PDB entry 5CD5 | X-ray diffraction, 3.40 A resolution | chains C and D of the 3 polymer chains in the assembly

Chain C:
Name: DRVIA7 Fab Heavy Chain
Source organism: Homo sapiens
Notes: antibody fragment or engineered binder
Chain sequence (220 residues; numbered 1 to 213 plus 7 insertion-coded residues; the number before each row is that of its first residue; a row labelled like 82A-82C holds insertion residues (82A, then the next letters in order)):
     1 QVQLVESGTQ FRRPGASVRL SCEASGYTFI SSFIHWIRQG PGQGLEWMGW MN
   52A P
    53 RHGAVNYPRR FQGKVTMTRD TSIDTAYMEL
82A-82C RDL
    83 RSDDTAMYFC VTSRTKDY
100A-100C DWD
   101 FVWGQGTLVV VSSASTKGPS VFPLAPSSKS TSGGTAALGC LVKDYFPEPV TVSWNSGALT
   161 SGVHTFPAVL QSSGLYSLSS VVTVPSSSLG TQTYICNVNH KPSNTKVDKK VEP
Cystine bridges: Cys22-Cys92, Cys140-Cys196

Chain D:
Name: DRVIA7 Fab Light Chain
Source organism: Homo sapiens
Notes: antibody fragment or engineered binder
Chain sequence (210 residues; numbered 1 to 216; 6 numbers in that range are skipped by the numbering (no residue carries them; nothing is unmodelled there); the number before each row is that of its first residue):
     1 DIQMTQSPVT LSASIGDRVT ITCRASQRID NWVAWYQQKP GRAPKLLIYK ASILETGVPS
    61 RFSGSGSGTE FTLSINSLQP DDVATYYCQQ F
    96 EEFGRGTK
   106 IDIKRTVAAP SVFIFPPSDE QLKSGTASVV CLLNNFYPRE AKVQWKVDNA LQSGNSQESV
   166 TEQDSKDSTY SLSSTLTLSK ADYEKHKVYA CEVTHQGLSS PVTKSFNRGE C
Not modelled in the structure: 214-216
Cystine bridges: Cys23-Cys88, Cys136-Cys196
Residues lining bound ligands: N-acetylglucosamine (NAG; 2-acetamido-2-deoxy-beta-D-glucopyranose): Ile29, Asp30, Asn31, Trp32, Gln90, Phe91
Reported in the primary citation:
  - binding site for N-acetylglucosamine: Ile29, Trp32

How chain C and chain D interact:
Contacting residue pairs - 65 pairs, chain C then chain D:
  Ile37(C) with Phe98(D), hydrophobic
  Gln39(C) with Gln38(D), hydrogen bond; Tyr87(D), hydrogen bond
  Gln43(C) with Tyr87(D)
  Gly44(C) with Tyr87(D)
  Leu45(C) with Tyr87(D), hydrophobic
  Trp47(C) with Glu96(D)
  Arg96(C) with Leu46(D); Tyr49(D); Glu55(D), salt bridge
  Tyr100(C) with Trp32(D)
  Trp100B(C) with Tyr36(D); Gln89(D), hydrogen bond (backbone-side chain); Phe91(D); Glu96(D)
  Asp100C(C) with Tyr49(D)
  Phe101(C) with Tyr36(D), hydrogen bond (backbone-side chain); Leu46(D); Gln89(D)
  Trp103(C) with Tyr36(D); Pro44(D)
  Gly104(C) with Ala43(D)
  Gln105(C) with Ala43(D)
  Phe122(C) with Ser123(D); Glu125(D); Gln126(D)
  Pro123(C) with Ser123(D); Glu125(D)
  Leu124(C) with Phe120(D), hydrophobic
  Ala125(C) with Phe120(D)
  Lys129(C) with Ile119(D); Lys209(D); Ser210(D); Phe211(D)
  Ser130(C) with Phe118(D); Ile119(D); Phe120(D)
  Thr131(C) with Phe118(D)
  Ser132(C) with Phe118(D)
  Ala137(C) with Phe118(D), hydrophobic; Phe120(D)
  Leu141(C) with Gln126(D); Ser133(D)
  Lys143(C) with Gln126(D); Thr131(D); Ser133(D)
  His164(C) with Asn139(D); Asn140(D), hydrogen bond; Ser176(D)
  Phe166(C) with Leu137(D), hydrophobic; Ser164(D); Thr166(D); Ser176(D); Leu177(D); Ser178(D)
  Pro167(C) with Ser164(D), hydrogen bond (backbone-side chain); Val165(D)
  Val169(C) with Gln162(D); Ser164(D)
  Leu170(C) with Gln162(D), hydrogen bond (backbone-side chain)
  Gln171(C) with Gln162(D)
  Ser179(C) with Ser178(D), hydrogen bond
  Val181(C) with Leu137(D), hydrophobic
  Thr183(C) with Asn139(D)
  Lys209(C) with Glu125(D), salt bridge
Other interface residues (no listed pair), chain C (41 interface residues in all): Phe91, Thr97, Val121, Thr135, Leu138, Thr165
Other interface residues (no listed pair), chain D (44 interface residues in all): Ala34, Thr56, Gln90, Arg100, Ser129, Val135, Glu163, Asp169, Thr182, Asn212

Overview:
Chain C and chain D form an interface of 41 and 44 residues respectively; the contacts include 8 hydrogen
bonds and 2 salt bridges. Polar contacts include Arg96(C)-Glu55(D), Lys209(C)-Glu125(D) and Gln39(C)-Gln38(D).
Chain D binds N-acetylglucosamine. From the paper: a binding site for N-acetylglucosamine at Ile29(D) and
Trp32(D).
Here chain C is DRVIA7 Fab Heavy Chain and chain D is DRVIA7 Fab Light Chain, both from Homo sapiens. Entry
5CD5 (Crystal structure of an immature VRC01-class antibody DRVIA7 from a Chinese donor bound to clade A/E
...) was determined by X-ray diffraction, deposited together with 5CD3.
